PDB entry 3ALU | X-ray diffraction, 1.65 A resolution | chains A and D of the 4 polymer chains in the assembly

# Chain A (and D)
Molecule: Lectin CEL-IV, C-type
Organism: Cucumaria echinata
Notes: chain D of this document is another copy of the same molecule, construct and numbering; everything in this record applies to it too
UniProt: Q7M4F9 (Q7M4F9_CUCEC); residue numbers follow UniProt; this construct covers 1-157
Amino-acid sequence (157 residues; row label = number of the first residue in the row):
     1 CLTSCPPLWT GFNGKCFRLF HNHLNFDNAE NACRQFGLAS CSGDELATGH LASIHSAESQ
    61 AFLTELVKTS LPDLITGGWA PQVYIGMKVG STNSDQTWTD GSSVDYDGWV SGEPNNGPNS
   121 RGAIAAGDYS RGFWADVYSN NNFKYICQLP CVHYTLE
Disulfide bonds: Cys5-Cys16, Cys33-Cys147
Metal / ion sites: Ca2+: Glu113, Asn115, Asn116, Asp136 (together with alpha-D-galactopyranose)
Reported in the primary citation:
  - self-association interface (contacts with another copy of this molecule); pairs are residue here / residue on that copy: Cys1-Cys1 (disulfide), Cys41-Cys151 (disulfide), Leu38, Val152
  - Ca2+ coordination: Glu113, Asn115, Asn116, Asp136
  - binding site for alpha-D-galactopyranose: Trp79, Gln82, Glu113, Asn115
  - binding site for alpha-D-glucopyranose: Trp79
  - binding site for beta-D-fructofuranose: Tyr129
  - mutagenesis - W79H: decreased binding to GalNAc-Cellulofine

# How chain A and chain D interact
Inter-chain disulfides: Cys1(A)-Cys1(D)
Pairs across the interface (8):
  Cys1(A) with Cys1(D), disulfide; Leu2(D); Thr3(D); Gly14(D)
  Leu2(A) with Cys1(D); Tyr154(D), hydrophobic
  Thr3(A) with Cys1(D)
  Gly14(A) with Cys1(D)
Interface residues without a listed pair, chain A (6 interface residues in all): Ser4, Tyr154
Interface residues without a listed pair, chain D (6 interface residues in all): Ser4

# In short
The chain A/chain D interface involves 6 residues from each chain; the contacts include 1 disulfide bond. The
Ca2+ site is built by Glu113(A), Asn115(A), Asn116(A) and Asp136(A). The paper reports a binding site for
alpha-D-galactopyranose at Trp79(A), Gln82(A) and Glu113(A) among others; W79H of chain A reduces binding to
GalNAc-Cellulofine.
Both chains are Lectin CEL-IV, C-type (Cucumaria echinata). Entry 3ALU (Crystal structure of CEL-IV complexed
with Raffinose) was determined by X-ray diffraction, deposited together with 3ALS and 3ALT.
